Entry 7C4Z (electron microscopy, 3.30 A resolution); this record covers chains B and C of the 3 polymer chains in the assembly.

== Chain B ==
Protein: Capsid protein VP2
Source organism: Coxsackievirus A10
UniProt: G0YPI2 (G0YPI2_9ENTO); residues 1-255 here correspond to UniProt positions 70-324 (UniProt number = residue number + 69)
Sequence (255 residues; each row starts with the number of its first residue):
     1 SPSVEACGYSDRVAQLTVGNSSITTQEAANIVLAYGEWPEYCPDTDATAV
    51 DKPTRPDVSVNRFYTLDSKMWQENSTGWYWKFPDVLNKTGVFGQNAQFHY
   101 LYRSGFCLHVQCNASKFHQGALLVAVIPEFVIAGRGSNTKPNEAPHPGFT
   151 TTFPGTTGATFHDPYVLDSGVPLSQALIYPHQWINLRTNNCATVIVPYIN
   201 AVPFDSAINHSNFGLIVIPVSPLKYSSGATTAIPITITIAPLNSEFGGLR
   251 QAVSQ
Disordered / not traced: 1-28, 44-52, 252-255

== Chain C ==
Protein: Capsid protein VP3
Source organism: Coxsackievirus A10
UniProt: G0YPI2 (G0YPI2_9ENTO); residues 1-240 here correspond to UniProt positions 325-564 (UniProt number = residue number + 324)
Sequence (240 residues; row label = number of the first residue in the row):
     1 GIPAELRPGTNQFLTTDDDTAAPILPGFTPTPTIHIPGEVHSLLELCRVE
    51 TILEVNNTTEATGLTRLLIPVSSQNKADELCAAFMVDPGRIGPWQSTLVG
   101 QICRYYTQWSGSLKVTFMFTGSFMATGKMLVAYSPPGSAQPANRETAMLG
   151 THVIWDFGLQSSVSLVIPWISNTHFRTAKTGGNYDYYTAGVVTLWYQTNY
   201 VVPPETPGEAYIIAMGAAQDNFTLKICKDTDEVTQQAVLQ
Disordered / not traced: 173-187, 234-240

== How chain B and chain C interact ==
Pairs across the interface (60):
  Tyr35(B) with Gly38(C)
  Glu37(B) with His35(C), salt bridge; Pro37(C)
  Lys116(B) with Ser122(C); Phe123(C); Met124(C)
  Phe117(B) with Pro204(C); Glu205(C); Thr206(C); Pro207(C)
  Gln119(B) with Gly121(C); Ser122(C), hydrogen bond (side chain-backbone); Pro207(C); Glu209(C), hydrogen bond (side chain-backbone); Ala210(C)
  Ala121(B) with Thr120(C)
  Tyr165(B) with Glu54(C), hydrogen bond; Gly63(C)
  Leu173(B) with Leu64(C), hydrophobic
  Ser174(B) with Thr51(C); Ile52(C), hydrogen bond (backbone-backbone); Leu67(C); Ser96(C), hydrogen bond (side chain-backbone)
  Gln175(B) with Thr51(C); Thr97(C); Leu98(C)
  Leu177(B) with Glu50(C); Ile52(C), hydrophobic; Met215(C), hydrophobic
  Ile178(B) with Leu98(C), hydrophobic
  Trp183(B) with Ile52(C), hydrophobic; Met118(C), hydrophobic; Ile213(C), hydrophobic
  Asn185(B) with Phe119(C), hydrogen bond (side chain-backbone); Thr120(C)
  Arg187(B) with Phe119(C); Gly121(C); Ser122(C), hydrogen bond (side chain-backbone); Phe123(C); Ala125(C); Phe157(C), hydrogen bond (side chain-backbone)
  Thr188(B) with Ser161(C)
  Tyr198(B) with Pro37(C)
  Ile199(B) with Pro37(C), hydrophobic
  Asn200(B) with Ile36(C)
  Ala201(B) with Ile34(C)
  Pro219(B) with Leu64(C)
  Val220(B) with Leu64(C); Leu68(C); Ile213(C), hydrophobic
  Ser221(B) with Thr120(C), hydrogen bond; Tyr211(C)
  Lys224(B) with Pro207(C); Glu209(C), salt bridge; Tyr211(C)
  Tyr225(B) with Pro207(C)
  Ser226(B) with Glu205(C); Thr206(C), hydrogen bond (side chain-backbone); Pro207(C)
  Ser227(B) with Glu205(C)
Interface residues without a listed pair, chain B (32 interface residues in all): His118, Pro197, Val202, Pro203, Pro222
Interface residues without a listed pair, chain C (40 interface residues in all): Leu46, Gln101, Gly158, Gln160, Tyr200

== Summary ==
32 residues of chain B face 40 of chain C across their interface, with 10 hydrogen bonds and 2 salt bridges.
Polar pairs include Glu37(B)-His35(C), Lys224(B)-Glu209(C) and Gln119(B)-Ser122(C).
Here chain B is Capsid protein VP2 and chain C is Capsid protein VP3, both from Coxsackievirus A10. Entry 7C4Z
(Cryo-EM structure of empty Coxsackievirus A10 at pH 5.5) was determined by electron microscopy (same
publication as 7BZN, 7BZO, 7BZT, 7BZU, 7C4T, 7C4W and 7C4Y).
